PDB entry 9JA1 | electron microscopy, 2.98 A resolution | chains B and R of the 14 polymer chains in the assembly

# Chain B
Name: DNA-directed RNA polymerase II subunit RPB2
Organism: Saccharomyces cerevisiae
Notes: EC 2.7.7.6
UniProtKB: P08518 (RPB2_YEAST); residues 1-1224 here = UniProt positions 1-1224
Chain sequence (1224 residues; numbered 1 to 1224; the number before each row is that of its first residue):
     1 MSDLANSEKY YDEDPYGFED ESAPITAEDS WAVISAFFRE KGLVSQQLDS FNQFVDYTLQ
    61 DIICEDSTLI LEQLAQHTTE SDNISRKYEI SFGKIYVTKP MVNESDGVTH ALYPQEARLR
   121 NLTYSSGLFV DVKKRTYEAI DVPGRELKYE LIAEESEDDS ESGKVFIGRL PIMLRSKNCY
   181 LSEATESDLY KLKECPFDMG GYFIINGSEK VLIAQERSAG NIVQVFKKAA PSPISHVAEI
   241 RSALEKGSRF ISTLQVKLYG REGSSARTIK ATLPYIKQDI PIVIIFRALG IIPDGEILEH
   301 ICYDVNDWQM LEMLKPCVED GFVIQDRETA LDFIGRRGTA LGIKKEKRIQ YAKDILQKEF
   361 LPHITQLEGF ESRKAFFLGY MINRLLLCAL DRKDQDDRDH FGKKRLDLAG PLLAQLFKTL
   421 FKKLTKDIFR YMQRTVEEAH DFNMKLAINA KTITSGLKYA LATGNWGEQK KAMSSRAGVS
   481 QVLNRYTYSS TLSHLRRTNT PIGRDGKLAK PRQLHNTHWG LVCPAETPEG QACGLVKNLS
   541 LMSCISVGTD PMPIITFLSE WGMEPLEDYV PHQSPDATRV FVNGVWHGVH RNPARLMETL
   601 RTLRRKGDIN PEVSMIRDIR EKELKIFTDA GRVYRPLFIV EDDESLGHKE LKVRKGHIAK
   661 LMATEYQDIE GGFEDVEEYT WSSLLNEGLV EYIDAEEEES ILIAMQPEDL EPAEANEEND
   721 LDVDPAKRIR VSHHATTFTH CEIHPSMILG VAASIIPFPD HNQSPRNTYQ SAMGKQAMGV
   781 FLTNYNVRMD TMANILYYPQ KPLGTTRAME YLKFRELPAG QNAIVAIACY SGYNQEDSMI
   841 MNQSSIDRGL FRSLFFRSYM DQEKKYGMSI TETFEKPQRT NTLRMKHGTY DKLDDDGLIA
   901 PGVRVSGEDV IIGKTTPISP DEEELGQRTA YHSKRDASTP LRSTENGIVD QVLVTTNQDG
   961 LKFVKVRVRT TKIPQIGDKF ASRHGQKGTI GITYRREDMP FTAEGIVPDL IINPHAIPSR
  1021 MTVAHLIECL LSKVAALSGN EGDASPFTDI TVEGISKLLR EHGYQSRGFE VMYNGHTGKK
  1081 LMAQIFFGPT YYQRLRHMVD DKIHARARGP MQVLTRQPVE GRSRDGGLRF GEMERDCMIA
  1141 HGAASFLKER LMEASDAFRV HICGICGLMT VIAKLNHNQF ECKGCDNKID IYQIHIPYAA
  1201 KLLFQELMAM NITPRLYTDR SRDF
Not modelled in the structure: 1-19, 71-89, 133-163, 336-344, 438-445, 503-508, 669-677, 713-721, 920-932, 1224
Bound ions: Zn2+: Cys-1163, Cys-1166, Cys-1182, Cys-1185
Residues lining bound ligands: ATP (adenosine-5'-triphosphate): Arg-766, Tyr-769, Lys-987, Arg-1020

# Chain R
Molecule: 9-nt RNA strand
Sequence (9 nucleotides; each row starts with the number of its first residue):
     1 AUCGAGAGG
Bound ions: Mg2+ near A7 (its only coordinating residue here)

# Chain B / chain R interface
Contacting residue pairs (12; chain B residue first):
  Arg-476(B) with C3(R), sugar contact
  Ala-477(B) with G4(R), hydrogen bond to the sugar; A5(R), sugar contact
  Gln-481(B) with A5(R), hydrogen bond to the phosphate; G6(R), hydrogen bond to the phosphate
  Gln-776(B) with A7(R), hydrogen bond to the phosphate; G8(R), hydrogen bond to the phosphate
  Lys-979(B) with G8(R), phosphate contact; G9(R), salt bridge to the phosphate
  Lys-987(B) with G9(R), salt bridge to the phosphate
  His-1097(B) with A7(R), sugar contact; G8(R), sugar contact
Interface residues without a listed pair, chain B (11 interface residues in all): Gly-478, Pro-528, Ala-772, Lys-1102

# In short
The interface between chain B and chain R involves 11 residues on one side and 7 on the other, with 5 hydrogen
bonds and 2 salt bridges. Among the polar pairs are Ala-477(B)/G4(R), Gln-481(B)/A5(R) and Gln-481(B)/G6(R).
Bound to chain B: ATP.
Chain B is DNA-directed RNA polymerase II subunit RPB2 (Saccharomyces cerevisiae) and chain R is a 9-nt RNA
strand; the structure, The RNA polymerase II elongation complex from Saccharomyces cerevisiae, was determined
by electron microscopy together with 9JA0 and 8X7U from the same study.
